6PKA - chains C and K of the 28 polymer chains in the assembly; structure by X-ray diffraction, 2.25 A resolution.

[Chain C (and K)]
Protein: ATP-dependent Clp protease proteolytic subunit
Organism: Staphylococcus aureus (strain NCTC 8325)
Notes: EC 3.4.21.92; chain K of this document is another copy of the same molecule, construct and numbering; everything in this record applies to it too
Reference sequence: Q2G036 (CLPP_STAA8); numbering as in UniProt (aligned over 1-195)
Sequence (203 residues; numbered 1 to 203; the number before each row is that of its first residue):
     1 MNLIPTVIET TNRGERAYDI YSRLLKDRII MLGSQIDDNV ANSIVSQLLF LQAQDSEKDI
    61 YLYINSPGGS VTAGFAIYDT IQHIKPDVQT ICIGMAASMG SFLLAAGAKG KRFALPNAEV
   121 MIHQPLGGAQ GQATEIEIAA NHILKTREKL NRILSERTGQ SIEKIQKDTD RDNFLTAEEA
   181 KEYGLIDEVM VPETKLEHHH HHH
Unresolved in the structure: 1-3, 9-17, 193-203 (chain K: 1-3, 8-17, 193-203)
Construct notes: expression tag (196-203)
UniProt features mapped onto this chain:
  - active site: S98 (Nucleophile), H123
From the paper describing this entry:
  - binding site for OO1-WFP-SER-PRO-YCP-ALA-MP8 ureadepsipeptide: L49, F50, Q52, A53, T80, H83
  - binding site for OO1-WFP-SER-PRO-YCP-ALA-MP8 ureadepsipeptide: R23, L24, D27, I29, Y63, I93, L115

[How chain C and chain K interact]
Contacting residue pairs (40):
  Q124(C) with Q132(K); A133(K), hydrogen bond (side chain-backbone); T134(K), hydrogen bond (side chain-backbone)
  P125(C) with Q132(K); A133(K), hydrogen bond (backbone-backbone)
  L126(C) with G131(K); Q132(K)
  G127(C) with Q130(K); G131(K), hydrogen bond (backbone-backbone); I136(K)
  G128(C) with A129(K); I136(K)
  A129(C) with G128(K); A129(K), hydrogen bond (backbone-backbone)
  Q130(C) with G127(K); G128(K)
  G131(C) with L126(K); G127(K), hydrogen bond (backbone-backbone)
  Q132(C) with Q124(K); P125(K); L126(K); D170(K), hydrogen bond (side chain-backbone); R171(K)
  A133(C) with Q124(K), hydrogen bond (backbone-side chain); P125(K), hydrogen bond (backbone-backbone); I143(K), hydrophobic
  T134(C) with Q124(K), hydrogen bond (backbone-side chain); R147(K)
  I136(C) with G127(K); G128(K); A140(K), hydrophobic; I143(K), hydrophobic
  E137(C) with L144(K)
  A140(C) with I136(K), hydrophobic; A140(K), hydrophobic
  I143(C) with I136(K), hydrophobic
  L144(C) with E137(K)
  R147(C) with T134(K)
  D170(C) with Q132(K), hydrogen bond (backbone-side chain)
  R171(C) with Q132(K)

[Summary]
Chain C and chain K each contribute 19 residues to their interface; the contacts include 11 hydrogen bonds.
Polar pairs include Q124(C)-A133(K), Q124(C)-T134(K) and Q132(C)-D170(K). From UniProt: active-site residues
S98(C) and H123(C) on chain C. The paper reports a binding site for OO1-WFP-SER-PRO-YCP-ALA-MP8
ureadepsipeptide at L49(C), F50(C) and Q52(C) among others.
Both chains are ATP-dependent Clp protease proteolytic subunit (Staphylococcus aureus (strain NCTC 8325)).
Entry 6PKA (Structure of ClpP from Staphylococcus aureus in complex with ureadepsipeptide) was determined by
X-ray diffraction (same publication as 6PMD, 5W18 and 5VZ2).
